Entry 8P5E (electron microscopy, 3.90 A resolution); this record covers chains 2 and 5 of the 15 polymer chains in the assembly.

[Chain 2]
Protein: DNA replication licensing factor MCM2
Organism: Saccharomyces cerevisiae
Notes: EC 3.6.4.12
UniProtKB: P29469 (MCM2_YEAST); residues 1-868 here = UniProt positions 1-868
Chain sequence (868 residues; each row starts with the number of its first residue):
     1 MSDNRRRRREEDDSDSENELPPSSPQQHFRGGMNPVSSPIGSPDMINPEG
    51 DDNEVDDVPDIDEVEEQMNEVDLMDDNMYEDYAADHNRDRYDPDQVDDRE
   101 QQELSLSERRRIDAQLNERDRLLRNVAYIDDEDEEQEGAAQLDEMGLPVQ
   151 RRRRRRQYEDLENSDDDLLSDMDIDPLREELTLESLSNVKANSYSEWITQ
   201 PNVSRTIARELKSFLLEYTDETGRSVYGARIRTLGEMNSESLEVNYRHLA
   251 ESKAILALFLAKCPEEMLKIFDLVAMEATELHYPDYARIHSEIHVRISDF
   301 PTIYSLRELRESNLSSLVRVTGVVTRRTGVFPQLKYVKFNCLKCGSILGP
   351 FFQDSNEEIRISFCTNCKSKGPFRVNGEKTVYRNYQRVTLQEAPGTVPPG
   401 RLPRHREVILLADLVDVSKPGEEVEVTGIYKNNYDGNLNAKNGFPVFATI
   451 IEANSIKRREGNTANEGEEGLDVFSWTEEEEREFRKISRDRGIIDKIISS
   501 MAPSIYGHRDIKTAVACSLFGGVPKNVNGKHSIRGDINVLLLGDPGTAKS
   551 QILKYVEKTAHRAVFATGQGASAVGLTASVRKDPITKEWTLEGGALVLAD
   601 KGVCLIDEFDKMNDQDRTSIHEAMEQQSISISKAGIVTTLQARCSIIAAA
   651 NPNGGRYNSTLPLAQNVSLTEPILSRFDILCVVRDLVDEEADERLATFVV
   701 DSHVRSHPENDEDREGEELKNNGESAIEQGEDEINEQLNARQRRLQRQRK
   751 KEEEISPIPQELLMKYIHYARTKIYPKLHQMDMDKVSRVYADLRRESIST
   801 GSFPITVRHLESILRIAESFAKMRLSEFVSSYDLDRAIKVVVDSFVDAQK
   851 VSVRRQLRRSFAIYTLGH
Not modelled in the structure: 1-178, 711-737, 868
Bound ions: Zn2+: C344, C367
Residues lining bound ligands:
  - ATP (adenosine-5'-triphosphate), molecule 1: S504, I505, Y506, H508, P545, G546, T547, A548, K549, S550, Q551, N651, L695, V699
  - ATP, molecule 2: H531, I533, E625, Q626, R676, V807, R808, E811
UniProt features mapped onto this chain:
  - zinc finger: C341 to C367 (C4-type)
  - motif: S675 to D678 (Arginine finger)
  - binding site (ATP): G543 to S550
  - modified residue (Phosphoserine): S14, S16, S23, S164, S170

[Chain 5]
Protein: Minichromosome maintenance protein 5
Organism: Saccharomyces cerevisiae
Notes: EC 3.6.4.12
UniProtKB: P29496 (MCM5_YEAST); residue numbers follow UniProt; this construct covers 1-775
Chain sequence (775 residues; each row starts with the number of its first residue):
     1 MSFDRPEIYSAPVLQGESPNDDDNTEIIKSFKNFILEFRLDSQFIYRDQL
    51 RNNILVKNYSLTVNMEHLIGYNEDIYKKLSDEPSDIIPLFETAITQVAKR
   101 ISILSRAQSANNNDKDPENTSMDTDSLLLNSLPTFQLILNSNANQIPLRD
   151 LDSEHVSKIVRLSGIIISTSVLSSRATYLSIMCRNCRHTTSITINNFNSI
   201 TGNTVSLPRSCLSTIESESSMANESNIGDESTKKNCGPDPYIIIHESSKF
   251 IDQQFLKLQEIPELVPVGEMPRNLTMTCDRYLTNKVIPGTRVTIVGIYSI
   301 YNSKNGAGSGRSGGGNGGSGVAIRTPYIKILGIQSDVETSSIWNSVTMFT
   351 EEEEEEFLQLSRNPKLYEILTNSIAPSIFGNEDIKKAIVCLLMGGSKKIL
   401 PDGMRLRGDINVLLLGDPGTAKSQLLKFVEKVSPIAVYTSGKGSSAAGLT
   451 ASVQRDPMTREFYLEGGAMVLADGGVVCIDEFDKMRDEDRVAIHEAMEQQ
   501 TISIAKAGITTVLNSRTSVLAAANPIYGRYDDLKSPGDNIDFQTTILSRF
   551 DMIFIVKDDHNEERDISIANHVINIHTGNANAMQNQQEENGSEISIEKMK
   601 RYITYCRLKCAPRLSPQAAEKLSSNFVTIRKQLLINELESTERSSIPITI
   651 RQLEAIIRITESLAKLELSPIAQERHVDEAIRLFQASTMDAASQDPIGGL
   701 NQASGTSLSEIRRFEQELKRRLPIGWSTSYQTLRREFVDTHRFSQLALDK
   751 ALYALEKHETIQLRHQGQNIYRSGV
Not modelled in the structure: 1-19, 109-127, 214-233, 307-318, 343-344, 700-705, 774-775
Bound ions: Zn2+: C186, C211
Residues lining bound ligands:
  - ATP (adenosine-5'-triphosphate), molecule 1: S377, I378, F379, N381, D417, P418, G419, T420, A421, K422, S423, Q424, N524, H571, V572
  - ATP, molecule 2: E498, Q499, R549, I650, R651, E654
UniProt features mapped onto this chain:
  - motif: S548 to D551 (Arginine finger)
  - binding site (ATP): G416 to S423

[How chain 2 and chain 5 interact]
Contacting residue pairs - 75 pairs, chain 2 then chain 5:
  R327(2) with E269(5), salt bridge
  V330(2) with R272(5)
  P332(2) with A322(5); R324(5)
  Q333(2) with V321(5), hydrogen bond (side chain-backbone); A322(5); I323(5)
  L334(2) with R324(5)
  S355(2) with V321(5)
  Y382(2) with S153(5), hydrogen bond (backbone-side chain); V156(5), hydrophobic; I300(5)
  R383(2) with S153(5)
  Y385(2) with G320(5); V321(5); I323(5)
  R387(2) with S319(5)
  D416(2) with R272(5), salt bridge
  K419(2) with E269(5), salt bridge
  K525(2) with H576(5), hydrogen bond
  V527(2) with I575(5)
  N528(2) with Q584(5)
  G529(2) with K431(5)
  K530(2) with P376(5)
  H531(2) with S377(5); I378(5); Q424(5)
  S532(2) with Q424(5), hydrogen bond (backbone-side chain); K427(5)
  T586(2) with P457(5)
  K587(2) with P457(5)
  W589(2) with Q454(5)
  L591(2) with M270(5), hydrophobic
  V597(2) with G268(5)
  D600(2) with V267(5); G268(5), hydrogen bond (side chain-backbone)
  K601(2) with V267(5)
  H621(2) with E481(5), salt bridge
  E622(2) with S440(5), hydrogen bond; E481(5)
  Q626(2) with S423(5), hydrogen bond
  S630(2) with T439(5); S440(5), hydrogen bond (side chain-backbone)
  S632(2) with T439(5), hydrogen bond; G443(5), hydrogen bond (backbone-backbone); S444(5); S445(5); G448(5); L449(5)
  K633(2) with S444(5); S445(5)
  A634(2) with G448(5)
  V637(2) with A468(5), hydrophobic
  T638(2) with Q259(5)
  L640(2) with M270(5), hydrophobic
  Q641(2) with P262(5)
  E671(2) with R529(5), hydrogen bond (side chain-backbone)
  P672(2) with G528(5)
  L778(2) with H576(5)
  M781(2) with I573(5), hydrophobic
  M783(2) with N570(5); I573(5), hydrophobic
  S787(2) with I566(5); A569(5); N570(5)
  Y790(2) with D565(5); A569(5), hydrophobic
  A791(2) with E562(5)
  R794(2) with D558(5), salt bridge; D559(5), hydrogen bond (side chain-backbone); H560(5), hydrogen bond; D565(5), salt bridge
  T806(2) with G419(5)
  V807(2) with V572(5), hydrophobic
  L810(2) with V572(5), hydrophobic
Other interface residues (no listed pair), chain 2 (64 interface residues in all): H290, F331, Q353, N356, E357, N384, N526, R562, T618, S619, I631, G635, T639, V786, R808
Other interface residues (no listed pair), chain 5 (70 interface residues in all): R149, D152, E154, Y298, T325, P326, P418, F428, Y438, K442, S452, E465, G466, G467, D480, K484, I568, N574, T577, N581

[Overview]
64 residues of chain 2 face 70 of chain 5 across their interface; the contacts include 13 hydrogen bonds and 6
salt bridges. Among the polar pairs are R327(2)-E269(5), D416(2)-R272(5) and K419(2)-E269(5). One ATP molecule
is bound between chain 2 and chain 5.
Chain 2 is DNA replication licensing factor MCM2 and chain 5 is Minichromosome maintenance protein 5, both
from Saccharomyces cerevisiae; the structure, S. cerevisiae nexus-sCMGE after DNA replication initiation, was
determined by electron microscopy together with 8P62 and 8P63 from the same study.
